Entry 6N9V (electron microscopy, 4.00 A resolution); this record covers chains A and F of the 9 polymer chains in the assembly.

Chain A (and F):
Protein: DNA primase/helicase
From: Enterobacteria phage T7
Notes: EC 2.7.7.-, 3.6.4.12; chain F of this document is another copy of the same molecule, construct and numbering; everything in this record applies to it too
UniProt: P03692 (PRIM_BPT7); numbering as in UniProt (aligned over 1-566)
Sequence (566 residues; each row starts with the number of its first residue):
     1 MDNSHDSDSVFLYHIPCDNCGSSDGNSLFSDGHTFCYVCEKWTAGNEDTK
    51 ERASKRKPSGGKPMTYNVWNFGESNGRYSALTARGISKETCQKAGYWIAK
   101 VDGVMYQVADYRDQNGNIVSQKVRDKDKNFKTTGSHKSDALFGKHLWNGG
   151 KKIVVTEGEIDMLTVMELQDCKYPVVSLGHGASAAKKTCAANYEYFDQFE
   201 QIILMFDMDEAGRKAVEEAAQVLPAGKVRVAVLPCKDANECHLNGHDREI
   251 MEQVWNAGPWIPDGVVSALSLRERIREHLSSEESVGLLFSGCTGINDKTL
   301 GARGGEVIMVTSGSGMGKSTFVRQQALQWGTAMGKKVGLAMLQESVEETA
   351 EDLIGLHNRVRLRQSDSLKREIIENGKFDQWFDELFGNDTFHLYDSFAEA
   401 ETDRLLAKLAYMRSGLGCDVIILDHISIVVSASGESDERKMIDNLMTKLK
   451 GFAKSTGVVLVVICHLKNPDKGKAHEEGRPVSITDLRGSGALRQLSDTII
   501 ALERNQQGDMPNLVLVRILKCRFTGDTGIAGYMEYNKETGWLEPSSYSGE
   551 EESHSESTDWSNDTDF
Unresolved in the structure: 1-263, 281-284, 343-345, 364-369, 397-404, 431-436, 506-510, 549-566 (chain F: 1-64, 281-284, 293, 374-376, 396-403, 430-438, 546-566)
Construct notes: engineered mutation Gln-343 (Glu in P03692)
Residues lining bound ligands: dTTP (TTP): Gln-494, Lys-520, Cys-521, Arg-522, Phe-523, Thr-524, Gly-525
UniProt features mapped onto this chain:
  - zinc finger: Cys-17 to Cys-39 (C4-like)
  - region: Glu-550 to Phe-566 (Binding to viral DNA polymerase)
  - binding site (Zn(2+)): Cys-17, Cys-20, Cys-36, Cys-39
  - binding site (Mg(2+)): Glu-157, Asp-207, Asp-237
  - binding site (ATP): Ser-312 to Ser-319
  - site (dTTP/dATP binding): Arg-361, His-465, Arg-504, Arg-522, Tyr-535
What the authors report for this chain:
  - mutagenesis - E343Q: abolished catalytic activity (citing earlier work)
  - specificity-determining residues: His-33 (citing earlier work)

How chain A and chain F interact:
Pairs across the interface - 28 pairs, chain A then chain F:
  Glu-347(A) / Arg-274(F)  salt bridge
  Glu-347(A) / His-278(F)
  Ala-350(A) / Leu-271(F)  hydrophobic
  Glu-351(A) / Ile-275(F)
  Glu-351(A) / His-278(F)  salt bridge
  Glu-351(A) / Leu-279(F)
  Phe-378(A) / Ile-275(F)  hydrophobic
  Phe-382(A) / Ala-268(F)
  Phe-382(A) / Leu-269(F)
  Phe-382(A) / Leu-271(F)
  Phe-382(A) / Arg-272(F)
  Phe-386(A) / Ala-268(F)
  Phe-386(A) / Leu-269(F)
  Asp-389(A) / Ser-267(F)  hydrogen bond
  Asp-389(A) / Leu-269(F)
  Phe-391(A) / Ala-268(F)  hydrogen bond (backbone-backbone)
  His-392(A) / Ser-267(F)  hydrogen bond
  Leu-393(A) / Gly-264(F)
  Leu-393(A) / Val-266(F)  hydrogen bond (backbone-backbone)
  Tyr-394(A) / Gly-264(F)
  Asp-395(A) / Gly-264(F)  hydrogen bond (backbone-backbone)
  Asp-395(A) / Val-266(F)
  Ala-407(A) / Gln-221(F)
  Tyr-411(A) / Ala-225(F)  hydrophobic
  Tyr-411(A) / Trp-260(F)
  Tyr-411(A) / Pro-262(F)
  Gly-415(A) / Ala-225(F)
  Leu-416(A) / Val-265(F)  hydrophobic
Interface residues without a listed pair, chain A (23 interface residues in all): Glu-348, Ile-354, Ile-373, Asp-379, Lys-408, Met-412, Ser-414
Interface residues without a listed pair, chain F (19 interface residues in all): Gly-226, Asp-263, Arg-276

In short:
23 residues of chain A and 19 residues of chain F are in contact; the contacts include 5 hydrogen bonds and 2
salt bridges. Among the polar pairs are Glu-347(A)/Arg-274(F), Glu-351(A)/His-278(F) and
Asp-389(A)/Ser-267(F). Bound to chain A: dTTP. From the paper: E343Q of chain A abolishes catalytic activity;
the specificity determinant His-33(A).
Both chains are DNA primase/helicase (Enterobacteria phage T7). Entry 6N9V (Structure of bacteriophage T7
lagging-strand DNA polymerase (D5A/E7A) and gp4 (helicase/primase) bound to DNA including RNA/DNA ...) was
determined by electron microscopy (same publication as 6N7I, 6N7N, 6N7S, 6N7T, 6N7V, 6N7W and 3 further
entries).
